PDB entry 3ZHG | X-ray diffraction, 1.87 A resolution | chain A

# Chain A
Protein: CD209 antigen-like protein B
From: Mus musculus
Notes: fragment: crd, residues 191-325
UniProt: Q8CJ91 (C209B_MOUSE); residue numbers follow UniProt; this construct covers 191-325
Chain sequence (158 residues; each row starts with the number of its first residue):
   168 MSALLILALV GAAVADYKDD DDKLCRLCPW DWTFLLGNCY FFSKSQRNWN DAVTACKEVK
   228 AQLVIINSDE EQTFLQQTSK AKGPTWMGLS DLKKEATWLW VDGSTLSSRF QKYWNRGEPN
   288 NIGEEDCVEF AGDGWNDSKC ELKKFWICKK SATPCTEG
Not modelled in the structure: 168-190, 323-325
Disulfides: Cys192-Cys322, Cys195-Cys206, Cys223-Cys315, Cys294-Cys307
Differences from the reference sequence: expression tag (168-190)
Ion coordination: Ca2+: Glu285, Asn287, Glu292, Asp304
What the authors report for this chain:
  - Ca2+ coordination: Glu285, Asn287, Glu292, Asp304
  - contacts within the chain: Glu291-Lys306 (salt bridge)

# In short
Glu285, Asn287, Glu292 and Asp304 coordinate Ca2+. From the paper: Ca2+ coordination by Glu285, Asn287 and
Glu292 among others; contacts within the chain involving Glu291 and Lys306.
Chain A is CD209 antigen-like protein B (Mus musculus); the structure, Crystallographic structure of the
native mouse SIGN-R1 CRD domain, was determined by X-ray diffraction, deposited together with 4CDH, 4C9F and
4CAJ.
